Entry 8DH0 (X-ray diffraction, 2.90 A resolution); this record covers chains E and F of the 14 polymer chains in the assembly.

== Chain E ==
Molecule: Template strand DNA
Sequence (18 nucleotides; each row starts with the number of its first residue):
     1 GGGAATCGAX ATCGCCGC
Unresolved in the structure: 1-3
Modified positions: 91N ([(2R,3S,5R)-3-oxidanyl-5-(7-thiophen-2-ylimidazo[4,5-b]pyridin-3-yl)oxolan-2-yl]methyl dihydrogen phosphate) at position 10

== Chain F ==
Protein: T7 RNA polymerase
Organism: Escherichia phage T7
Notes: EC 2.7.7.6
Reference sequence: P00573 (RPOL_BPT7); residues 1-883 here = UniProt positions 1-883
Sequence (883 residues; numbered 1 to 883; the number before each row is that of its first residue):
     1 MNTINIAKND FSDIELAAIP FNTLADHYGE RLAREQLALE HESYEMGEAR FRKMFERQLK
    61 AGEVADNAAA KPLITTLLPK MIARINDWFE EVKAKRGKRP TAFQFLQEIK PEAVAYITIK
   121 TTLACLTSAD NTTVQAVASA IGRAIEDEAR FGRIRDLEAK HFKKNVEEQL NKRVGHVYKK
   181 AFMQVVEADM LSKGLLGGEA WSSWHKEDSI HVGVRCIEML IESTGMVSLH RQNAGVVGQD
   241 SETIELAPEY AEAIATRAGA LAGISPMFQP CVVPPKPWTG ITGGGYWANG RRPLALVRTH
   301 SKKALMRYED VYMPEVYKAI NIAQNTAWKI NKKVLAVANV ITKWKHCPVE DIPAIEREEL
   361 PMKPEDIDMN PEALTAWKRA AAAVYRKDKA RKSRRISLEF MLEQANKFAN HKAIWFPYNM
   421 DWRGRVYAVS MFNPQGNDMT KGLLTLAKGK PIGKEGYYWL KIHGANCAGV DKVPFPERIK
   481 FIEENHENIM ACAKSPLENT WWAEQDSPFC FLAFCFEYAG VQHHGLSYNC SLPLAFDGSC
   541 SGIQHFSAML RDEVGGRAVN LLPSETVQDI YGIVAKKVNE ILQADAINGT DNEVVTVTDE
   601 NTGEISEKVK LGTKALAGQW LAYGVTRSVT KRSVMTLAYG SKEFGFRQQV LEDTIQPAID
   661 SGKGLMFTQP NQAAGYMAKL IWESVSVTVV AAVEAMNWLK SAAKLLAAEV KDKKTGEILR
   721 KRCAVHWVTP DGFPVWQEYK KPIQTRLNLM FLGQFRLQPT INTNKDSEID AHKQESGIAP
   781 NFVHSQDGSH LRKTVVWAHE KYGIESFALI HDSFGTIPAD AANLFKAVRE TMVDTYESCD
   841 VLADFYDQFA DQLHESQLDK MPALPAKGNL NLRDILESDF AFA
Unresolved in the structure: 90-108, 129-131, 157-158, 197-204, 224-246, 355-374, 755-766
UniProt features mapped onto this chain:
  - active site: Asp-537, Lys-631, Asp-812
  - mutagenesis: Lys-172 (K172L/G: No change in activity), Pro-563 (P563A/T: Inactivated), Tyr-571 (Y571S: Inactivated), Lys-631 (K631G: Partially inactivated; K631L: Partially inactivated; K631R: Partially inactivated), Thr-636 (T636P: Inactivated), Tyr-639 (Y639D: Inactivated), Phe-646 (F646C: Inactivated)
From the paper describing this entry:
  - binding site for Template strand DNA: Arg-632, Tyr-639
  - mutagenesis - Y639F: decreased catalytic activity on all scaffolds we tested
  - mutagenesis - M635A: unchanged catalytic activity on natural ATP incorporation
  - mutagenesis - M635K: abolished catalytic activity on UBP incorporation

== Interface between chain E and chain F ==
Residue-residue contacts (34):
  DG8(E) with His-772(F), hydrogen bond to the phosphate
  DA9(E) with Phe-644(F), stacking on the base; His-772(F), salt bridge to the phosphate
  91N_10(E) with Arg-632(F), base contact; Thr-636(F), base contact; Tyr-639(F), sugar contact; Gly-640(F), sugar contact; Ser-641(F), hydrogen bond to the phosphate; Gly-645(F), phosphate contact; Gln-648(F), base contact; Gln-649(F), base contact; Glu-652(F), base contact
  DA11(E) with Tyr-639(F), stacking on the base; Tyr-739(F), phosphate contact; Ser-776(F), sugar contact; Pro-780(F), sugar contact; His-784(F), base contact
  DT12(E) with Asp-421(F), sugar contact; Trp-422(F), hydrogen bond to the phosphate; Arg-423(F), hydrogen bond to the sugar; Tyr-427(F), base contact; Tyr-739(F), hydrogen bond to the phosphate; Asn-781(F), sugar contact
  DC13(E) with Arg-298(F), hydrogen bond to the phosphate; His-300(F), salt bridge to the phosphate; Asp-421(F), sugar contact; Trp-422(F), phosphate contact; Tyr-427(F), hydrogen bond to the sugar
  DG14(E) with Arg-298(F), salt bridge to the phosphate
  DC15(E) with Arg-50(F), phosphate contact
  DC16(E) with Arg-50(F), salt bridge to the phosphate
  DG17(E) with Arg-57(F), salt bridge to the phosphate
  DC18(E) with Arg-57(F), salt bridge to the phosphate; Glu-63(F), phosphate contact
Interface residues without a listed pair, chain F (30 interface residues in all): Ile-396, Arg-425, Met-431, Lys-642, Asp-653

== Summary ==
Chain E and chain F form an interface of 11 and 30 residues respectively, with 7 hydrogen bonds, 6 salt
bridges and 2 aromatic stacking contacts. Polar pairs include DT12(E)/Arg-423(F), DC13(E)/Tyr-427(F) and
DG8(E)/His-772(F). The paper reports a binding site for Template strand DNA at Arg-632(F) and Tyr-639(F);
Y639F of chain F reduces catalytic activity on all scaffolds we tested; 3 substitutions were tested in all.
Here chain E is Template strand DNA and chain F is T7 RNA polymerase (Escherichia phage T7). Entry 8DH0 (T7
RNA polymerase elongation complex with unnatural base dDs) was determined by X-ray diffraction together with
8DH2, 8DH3, 8DH4 and 8DH5 from the same study.
